1KCG - chains A and C of the 3 polymer chains in the assembly; structure by X-ray diffraction, 2.60 A resolution.

Chain A:
Molecule: NKG2-D type II integral membrane protein
From: Homo sapiens
Reference sequence: P26718 (NKG2D_HUMAN); numbering as in UniProt (aligned over 93-216)
Sequence (124 residues; row label = number of the first residue in the row):
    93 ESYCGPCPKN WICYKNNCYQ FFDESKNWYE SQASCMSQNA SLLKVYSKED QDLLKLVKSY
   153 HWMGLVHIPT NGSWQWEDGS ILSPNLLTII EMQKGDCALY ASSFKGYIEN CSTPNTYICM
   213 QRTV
Not modelled in the structure: 93, 216
Disulfide bonds: C96-C105, C99-C110, C127-C211, C189-C203
Curated features (UniProtKB/Swiss-Prot):
  - glycosylation (N-linked (GlcNAc...) asparagine): N131, N163, N202
What the authors report for this chain:
  - self-association interface (contacts with another copy of this molecule): Y95, C96, P98
  - conformationally variable residues (loop rearrangement, side-chain flip): Y152, T162 to G164

Chain C:
Molecule: UL16-binding protein 3
From: Homo sapiens
Reference sequence: Q9BZM4 (ULBP3_HUMAN); residues 9-186 here correspond to UniProt positions 30-207 (UniProt number = residue number + 21)
Sequence (178 residues; row label = number of the first residue in the row):
     9 DAHSLWYNFT IIHLPRHGQQ WCEVQSQVDQ KNFLSYDCGS DKVLSMGHLE EQLYATDAWG
    69 KQLEMLREVG QRLRLELADT ELEDFTPSGP LTLQVRMSCE XEADGYIRGS WQFSFDGRKF
   129 LLFDSNNRKW TVVHAGARRM KEKWEKDSGL TTFFKMVSMR DCKSWLRDFL MHRKKRLE
Not modelled in the structure: 90-97
Construct notes: conflict CGL_109 (Cys130 in Q9BZM4)
Modified residues: CGL (cystine-glutathione) at position 109
Disulfide bonds: C30-C46, C107-C170
What the authors report for this chain:
  - contacts within the chain: D87-K151 (salt bridge)

Interface between chain A and chain C:
Pairs across the interface (14; chain A residue first):
  K150(A) - R80(C)
  Y152(A) - F161(C)
  Y152(A) - M164(C)
  T180(A) - K69(C)  hydrogen bond
  I182(A) - R168(C)
  E183(A) - K171(C)
  M184(A) - K171(C)
  S195(A) - E72(C)  hydrogen bond
  K197(A) - D169(C)  salt bridge
  Y199(A) - M164(C)  hydrophobic
  Y199(A) - R168(C)
  Y199(A) - D169(C)  hydrogen bond
  I200(A) - R168(C)  hydrogen bond (backbone-side chain)
  E201(A) - R168(C)
Other interface residues (no listed pair), chain C (11 interface residues in all): M73, T160, S172
The authors on this interface:
  - residue pairs: K150(A)-R80(C), Y152(A)-M164(C) (hydrophobic contact), I182(A)-R168(C), S195(A)-E72(C) (hydrogen bond), K197(A)-D169(C) (salt bridge), Y199(A)-D169(C) (hydrogen bond), Y199(A)-M164(C), Y199(A)-R168(C), I200(A)-R168(C)

In short:
Chain A and chain C each contribute 11 residues to their interface; the contacts include 4 hydrogen bonds and
1 salt bridge. Among the polar pairs are K197(A)-D169(C), T180(A)-K69(C) and S195(A)-E72(C). The authors
report contacts between K150(A) and R80(C), I182(A) and R168(C) and Y199(A) and M164(C) among others; a
hydrophobic contact between Y152(A) and M164(C); hydrogen bonds between S195(A) and E72(C) and Y199(A) and
D169(C). The paper reports conformational variability at Y152(A) and T162(A); a self-association interface
involving Y95(A), C96(A) and P98(A).
Chain A is NKG2-D type II integral membrane protein and chain C is UL16-binding protein 3, both from Homo
sapiens; the structure, NKG2D in complex with ULBP3, was determined by X-ray diffraction.
